Entry 6PW1 (X-ray diffraction, 2.10 A resolution); this record covers chains A and B.

== Chain A ==
Protein: Cytochrome c oxidase subunit 1
Organism: Rhodobacter sphaeroides 2.4.1
Notes: EC 1.9.3.1; engineered mutation(s): Last 16 residues of C-terminus were deleted
UniProt: Q3J5A7 (Q3J5A7_RHOS4); numbering as in UniProt (aligned over 17-550)
Chain sequence (534 residues; numbered 17 to 550; the number before each row is that of its first residue):
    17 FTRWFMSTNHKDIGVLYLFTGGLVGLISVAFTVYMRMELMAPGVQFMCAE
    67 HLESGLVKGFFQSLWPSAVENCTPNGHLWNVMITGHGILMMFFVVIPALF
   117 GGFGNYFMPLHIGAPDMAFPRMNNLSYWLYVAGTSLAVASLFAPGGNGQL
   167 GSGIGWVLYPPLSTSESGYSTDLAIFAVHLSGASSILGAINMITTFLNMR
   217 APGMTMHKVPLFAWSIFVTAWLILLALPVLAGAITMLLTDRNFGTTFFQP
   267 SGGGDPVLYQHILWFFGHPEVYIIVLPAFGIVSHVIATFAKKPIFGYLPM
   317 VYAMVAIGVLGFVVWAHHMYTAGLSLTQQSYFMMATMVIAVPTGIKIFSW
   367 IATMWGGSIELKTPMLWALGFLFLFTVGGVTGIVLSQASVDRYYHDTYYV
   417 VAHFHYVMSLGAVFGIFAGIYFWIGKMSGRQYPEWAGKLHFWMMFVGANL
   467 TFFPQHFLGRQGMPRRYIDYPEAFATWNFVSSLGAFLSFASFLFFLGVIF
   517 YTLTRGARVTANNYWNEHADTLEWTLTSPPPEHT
Disulfides: Cys64-Cys88
Glycans and other covalent adducts: covalent link His284-Tyr288
Bound ions: Ca2+: Glu54, Ala57, Gly59, Gln61; heme a Fe site 1: His102, His421; Cu ion: His284, His333, His334; Mg2+: Asp412 (shared with Glu254(B) of chain B); heme a Fe site 2 near His419 (its only coordinating residue here)
Ligand contacts:
  - heme a (HEA), molecule 1: Leu34, Gly37, Gly38, Gly41, Val45, Thr48, Met51, Arg52, Trp95, Ile99, His102, Gly103, Met106, Met107, Val110, Val111, Ala114, Gly171, Trp172, Tyr414, Val417, Phe420, His421, Met424, Ser425, Val429, Ile432, Phe433, Ile436, Met460, Thr467, Phe468, Gln471, Arg481, Arg482, Tyr483, Ala501, Ser504, Phe505, Phe508, Phe511
  - heme a (HEA), molecule 2: Met107, Trp172, Trp280, Val287, Tyr288, Ile290, Val291, His333, His334, Thr352, Ile355, Ala356, Thr359, Gly360, Ile363, Phe364, Phe391, Thr392, Gly395, Val396, Gly398, Ile399, Leu401, Ser402, Asp407, His411, Asp412, Val416, His419, Phe420, Val423, Met424, Arg481, Arg482
  - (2S,3R)-heptane-1,2,3-triol (HTH): Met350, Met353, Val354
What the authors report for this chain:
  - contacts within the chain: His26-Thr550 (hydrogen bond)
  - conformationally variable residues (side-chain flip): Thr550

== Chain B ==
Protein: Cytochrome c oxidase subunit 2
Organism: Rhodobacter sphaeroides 2.4.1
Notes: EC 1.9.3.1; engineered mutation(s): 6 histidine tag were added at the C-terminus
UniProt: Q3J5G0 (Q3J5G0_RHOS4); residue numbers follow UniProt; this construct covers 30-281
Chain sequence (257 residues; each row starts with the number of its first residue):
    29 ALEIIGRPQPGGTGFQPSASPVATQIHWLDGFILVIIAAITIFVTLLILY
    79 AVWRFHEKRNKVPARFTHNSPLEIAWTIVPIVILVAIGAFSLPVLFNQQE
   129 IPEADVTVKVTGYQWYWGYEYPDEEISFESYMIGSPATGGDNRMSPEVEQ
   179 QLIEAGYSRDEFLLATDTAMVVPVNKTVVVQVTGADVIHSWTVPAFGVKQ
   229 DAVPGRLAQLWFRAEREGIFFGQCSELCGISHAYMPITVKVVSEEAYAAW
   279 LEQHHHH
Disordered / not traced: 29
Differences from the reference sequence: expression tag (29, 282-285)
Bound ions: Cd2+ site 1 near Glu101 (its only coordinating residue here); Cd2+ site 2: Glu152 (shared with 3 residues of chain D); Cu ion site 1: His217, Cys252, Cys256, Met263; Cu ion site 2: Cys252, Glu254, Cys256, His260; Mg2+: Glu254 (shared with Asp412(A) of chain A); Cd2+ site 3: Glu280, His283, His285 (shared with 1 residue of chain D)
Ligand contacts:
  - heme a (HEA): Ile68, Val72, Pro108, Ile111, Leu112
  - (2S,3R)-heptane-1,2,3-triol (HTH), molecule 1: Ile109, Leu112, Val113, Gly116, Ala117, Leu120
  - (2S,3R)-heptane-1,2,3-triol (HTH), molecule 2: Glu152, Glu153, Ala276, Leu279, Glu280, His283

== Interface between chain A and chain B ==
Contacting residue pairs - 175 pairs, chain A then chain B:
  Val60(A) - Tyr262(B)
  Val85(A) - Arg171(B)  hydrogen bond (backbone-side chain)
  Val85(A) - Met172(B)
  Glu86(A) - Arg171(B)  hydrogen bond (backbone-side chain)
  Asn87(A) - Arg171(B)
  Cys88(A) - Arg171(B)  hydrogen bond (backbone-side chain)
  Thr89(A) - Asp169(B)
  Thr89(A) - Arg171(B)  hydrogen bond
  Pro90(A) - Asp169(B)
  Pro90(A) - Asn170(B)
  Pro90(A) - Arg171(B)
  Pro90(A) - Tyr262(B)
  Gly92(A) - Ile258(B)
  His93(A) - Ile258(B)
  Asn96(A) - Leu255(B)
  Asn96(A) - Gly257(B)  hydrogen bond (side chain-backbone)
  Asn96(A) - Ile258(B)
  Asn163(A) - Ile258(B)
  Gln165(A) - Ile258(B)
  Gly169(A) - Leu255(B)
  Ile170(A) - Leu255(B)
  Gly171(A) - Leu255(B)
  Tyr175(A) - Glu254(B)
  Pro176(A) - Ile216(B)
  Pro177(A) - Asp214(B)
  Pro177(A) - Val215(B)
  Leu178(A) - Gln142(B)
  Leu178(A) - Val215(B)  hydrophobic
  Leu178(A) - Leu255(B)
  Leu178(A) - Cys256(B)
  Leu178(A) - Gly257(B)
  Pro266(A) - Pro232(B)
  Pro266(A) - Gly233(B)
  Asp271(A) - Arg234(B)  salt bridge
  Pro272(A) - Pro232(B)
  Val273(A) - Arg234(B)
  Gln276(A) - Ile216(B)
  Lys307(A) - Glu85(B)  salt bridge
  Lys307(A) - Pro91(B)
  Lys308(A) - Ala92(B)
  Lys308(A) - Phe94(B)
  Pro309(A) - Arg93(B)
  Pro309(A) - Thr95(B)
  Ile310(A) - Thr95(B)
  Phe311(A) - Phe94(B)  hydrophobic
  Phe311(A) - Thr95(B)
  Phe311(A) - His96(B)
  Phe311(A) - Asn97(B)
  Phe311(A) - Glu101(B)
  Phe311(A) - Trp104(B)  hydrophobic
  Gly312(A) - Thr95(B)  hydrogen bond (backbone-backbone)
  Thr337(A) - Gln228(B)
  Thr337(A) - Asp229(B)  hydrogen bond (backbone-backbone)
  Ala338(A) - Asp229(B)
  Gly339(A) - Gln228(B)
  Leu342(A) - Leu123(B)  hydrophobic
  Leu342(A) - Phe124(B)  hydrophobic
  Leu342(A) - Gln127(B)
  Gln345(A) - Leu123(B)
  Gln345(A) - Gln127(B)  hydrogen bond
  Ser346(A) - Leu120(B)
  Ser346(A) - Leu123(B)
  Ser346(A) - Phe124(B)
  Met349(A) - Ser119(B)
  Met349(A) - Leu120(B)  hydrophobic
  Met350(A) - Leu120(B)  hydrophobic
  Met353(A) - Leu112(B)
  Met353(A) - Ile115(B)  hydrophobic
  Met353(A) - Gly116(B)
  Val357(A) - Thr105(B)
  Val357(A) - Ile109(B)  hydrophobic
  Val357(A) - Leu112(B)  hydrophobic
  Ile361(A) - Thr105(B)
  Phe364(A) - Trp104(B)  hydrophobic
  Ser365(A) - Trp104(B)
  Ala368(A) - Phe94(B)
  Ala368(A) - Trp104(B)  hydrophobic
  Met370(A) - Ile76(B)  hydrophobic
  Met370(A) - Ala79(B)  hydrophobic
  Trp371(A) - Leu75(B)  hydrophobic
  Trp371(A) - Tyr78(B)  hydrophobic
  Trp371(A) - Phe83(B)
  Trp371(A) - Phe94(B)
  Gly372(A) - Phe83(B)
  Gly372(A) - Asn88(B)
  Gly372(A) - Pro91(B)
  Gly372(A) - Ala92(B)  hydrogen bond (backbone-backbone)
  Gly373(A) - Phe83(B)
  Gly373(A) - Asn88(B)
  Gly373(A) - Pro91(B)
  Ser374(A) - Phe83(B)
  Ser374(A) - Glu85(B)
  Ser374(A) - Asn88(B)  hydrogen bond (side chain-backbone)
  Ser374(A) - Lys89(B)
  Ser374(A) - Pro91(B)
  Ile375(A) - Ala79(B)
  Ile375(A) - Phe83(B)  hydrogen bond (backbone-backbone)
  Ile375(A) - His84(B)
  Ile375(A) - Glu85(B)  hydrogen bond (backbone-backbone)
  Glu376(A) - Glu85(B)
  Leu377(A) - Val80(B)  hydrophobic
  Leu377(A) - His84(B)
  Leu385(A) - Val80(B)  hydrophobic
  Leu388(A) - Ile76(B)  hydrophobic
  Phe389(A) - Thr73(B)
  Thr392(A) - Val72(B)
  Val393(A) - Thr69(B)
  Val396(A) - Ile65(B)  hydrophobic
  Val396(A) - Thr69(B)
  Val400(A) - Ile61(B)  hydrophobic
  Val400(A) - Ile65(B)  hydrophobic
  Gln403(A) - Ile61(B)
  Gln403(A) - Ile115(B)
  Gln403(A) - Ser119(B)  hydrogen bond
  Ala404(A) - Leu123(B)  hydrophobic
  Ser405(A) - Ile54(B)
  Ser405(A) - Leu57(B)
  Ser405(A) - Ser119(B)
  Ser405(A) - Val122(B)
  Ser405(A) - Leu123(B)
  Ser405(A) - Gln126(B)  hydrogen bond (backbone-side chain)
  Val406(A) - Leu57(B)  hydrophobic
  Val406(A) - Asp58(B)
  Arg408(A) - Leu123(B)
  Arg408(A) - Gln126(B)  hydrogen bond
  Arg408(A) - Gln127(B)
  Arg408(A) - Gly225(B)
  Arg408(A) - Lys227(B)  hydrogen bond (backbone-side chain)
  Tyr409(A) - Phe43(B)
  Tyr409(A) - Gln44(B)  hydrogen bond (side chain-backbone)
  Tyr409(A) - Pro222(B)
  Tyr409(A) - Lys227(B)  hydrogen bond (backbone-side chain)
  Tyr410(A) - Phe43(B)
  Tyr410(A) - Asp58(B)  hydrogen bond
  His411(A) - Lys227(B)  hydrogen bond (backbone-side chain)
  Asp412(A) - Ser253(B)
  Asp412(A) - Glu254(B)
  Phe473(A) - Gly40(B)
  Phe473(A) - Thr41(B)
  Arg476(A) - Thr41(B)  hydrogen bond (side chain-backbone)
  Arg476(A) - Gly42(B)
  Arg476(A) - Phe43(B)
  Arg476(A) - Gln44(B)
  Arg476(A) - Asp58(B)  salt bridge
  Gln477(A) - Pro36(B)
  Gln477(A) - Gln37(B)  hydrogen bond (side chain-backbone)
  Gln477(A) - Gly40(B)
  Gln477(A) - Gly42(B)  hydrogen bond (side chain-backbone)
  Gln477(A) - Phe43(B)
  Gln477(A) - Gln44(B)  hydrogen bond (backbone-side chain)
  Pro480(A) - Gln251(B)
  Arg481(A) - His260(B)  hydrogen bond (backbone-side chain)
  Arg482(A) - Glu254(B)  salt bridge
  Arg482(A) - Leu255(B)
  Arg482(A) - His260(B)
  Tyr483(A) - Gln251(B)
  Tyr483(A) - Cys252(B)  hydrogen bond (side chain-backbone)
  Tyr483(A) - His260(B)  hydrogen bond (side chain-backbone)
  Tyr483(A) - Ala261(B)
  Ile484(A) - Tyr262(B)
  Asp485(A) - Leu191(B)
  Asp485(A) - Tyr262(B)
  Tyr486(A) - Leu191(B)
  Pro487(A) - Leu191(B)
  Pro487(A) - Leu192(B)  hydrophobic
  Pro487(A) - Gln251(B)
  Glu488(A) - Asp188(B)
  Ala489(A) - Pro36(B)
  Ala489(A) - Gln37(B)
  Ala489(A) - Pro38(B)
  Ala489(A) - Gly39(B)
  Phe490(A) - Pro36(B)  hydrophobic
  Trp493(A) - Gly39(B)  hydrogen bond (side chain-backbone)
  Trp493(A) - Gly40(B)  hydrogen bond (side chain-backbone)
  Trp493(A) - Thr41(B)
Other interface residues (no listed pair), chain A (95 interface residues in all): Asn91, Ser181, Ala306, Pro315, Ala356, Ile363, Ile367, Ile399, Thr413, Gly478, Thr492, His534
Other interface residues (no listed pair), chain B (86 interface residues in all): Leu62, Ile68, Pro108, Glu128, Trp143, Phe190, Val226, Val231

== In short ==
The interface between chain A and chain B involves 95 residues on one side and 86 on the other; the contacts
include 29 hydrogen bonds and 4 salt bridges. Among the polar pairs are Asp271(A)-Arg234(B),
Lys307(A)-Glu85(B) and Arg476(A)-Asp58(B). From the paper: conformational variability at Thr550(A); contacts
within the chain involving His26(A) and Thr550(A).
Here chain A is Cytochrome c oxidase subunit 1 and chain B is Cytochrome c oxidase subunit 2, both from
Rhodobacter sphaeroides 2.4.1. Entry 6PW1 (Cytochrome c Oxidase delta 16) was determined by X-ray diffraction
together with 6PW0 from the same study.
